PDB entry 4YVV | X-ray diffraction, 2.30 A resolution | chain A

Chain A:
Name: Aldo-keto reductase family 1 member C3
Organism: Homo sapiens
Notes: EC 1.-.-.-, 1.1.1.357, 1.1.1.112, 1.1.1.188, 1.1.1.239, 1.1.1.64, 1.3.1.20
UniProtKB: P42330 (AK1C3_HUMAN); residue numbers follow UniProt; this construct covers 1-323
Amino-acid sequence (323 residues; numbered 1 to 323; the number before each row is that of its first residue):
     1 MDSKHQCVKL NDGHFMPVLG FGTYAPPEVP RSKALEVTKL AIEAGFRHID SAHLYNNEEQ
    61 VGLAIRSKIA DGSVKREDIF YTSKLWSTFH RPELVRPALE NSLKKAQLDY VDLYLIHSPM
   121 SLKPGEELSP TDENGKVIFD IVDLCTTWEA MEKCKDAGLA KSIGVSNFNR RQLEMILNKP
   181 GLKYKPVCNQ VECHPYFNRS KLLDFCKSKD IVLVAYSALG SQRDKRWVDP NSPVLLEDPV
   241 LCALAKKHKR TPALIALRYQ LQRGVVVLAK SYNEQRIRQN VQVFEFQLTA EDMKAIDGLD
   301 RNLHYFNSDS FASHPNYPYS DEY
Disordered / not traced: 1-5, 321-323
Residues lining bound ligands:
  - Glyburide (GBM; 5-chloro-N-(2-{4-[(cyclohexylcarbamoyl)sulfamoyl]phenyl}ethyl)-2-methoxybenzamide): Y24, L54, Y55, W86, H117, N167, Y216, W227, F306
  - NADP (NAP; NADP nicotinamide-adenine-dinucleotide phosphate): G22, T23, Y24, D50, Y55, K84, H117, S166, N167, Q190, Y216, S217, A218, L219, G220, S221, Q222, L236, A253, L268, A269, K270, S271, Y272, N273, R276, Q279, N280, F306
Swiss-Prot annotation at these positions:
  - active site: Y55 (Proton donor)
  - binding site (NADP(+)): T23, Y24, D50, S166, N167, Q190, Y216 to Q222, K270 to Y272, R276 to N280
  - binding site (substrate): H117
  - site: L54 (Important for substrate specificity), K84 (Lowers pKa of active site Tyr), W227 (Involved in ligand recognition and product release), F306 (Involved in ligand recognition and product release)
  - natural variant: M175 (M175I: No effect on 17beta-HSD activity)
  - mutagenesis: K75 (K75E: No effect on 17beta-HSD activity), R226 (R226P: Decreases in the retinaldehyde reductase activity. 3-fold decrease in the kcat value, whereas the KM value does not vary; R226Q: Decrease in the retinaldehyde reductase activity ...)

In short:
Chain A binds NADP and Glyburide. UniProt lists active-site residue Y55, 21 NADP+-binding residues,
substrate-binding residue H117 and 2 mutagenesis sites.
Chain A is Aldo-keto reductase family 1 member C3 (Homo sapiens); the structure, Crystal structure of AKR1C3
complexed with glibenclamide, was determined by X-ray diffraction, deposited together with 4YVP, 4YVX and
4ZFC.
